PDB entry 4IUT | X-ray diffraction, 2.70 A resolution | chain A

== Chain A ==
Name: Sawadee homeodomain homolog 1
Source organism: Arabidopsis thaliana
Notes: fragment: SHH1 SAWADEE domain
Reference sequence: Q9XI47 (Q9XI47_ARATH); residue numbers follow UniProt; this construct covers 125-258
Chain sequence (135 residues; each row starts with the number of its first residue):
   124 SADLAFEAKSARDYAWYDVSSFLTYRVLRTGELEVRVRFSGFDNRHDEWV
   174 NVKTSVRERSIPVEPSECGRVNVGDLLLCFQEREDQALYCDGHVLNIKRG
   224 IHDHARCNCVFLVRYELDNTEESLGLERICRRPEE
Unresolved in the structure: 124, 258
Differences from the reference sequence: expression tag (124)
Bound ions: Zn2+: C191, H225, C230, C232
Small-molecule neighbours: cymal-4 (CVM): F129, F145, V175, K176, V179, R180, E181
UniProt features mapped onto this chain:
  - binding site (Zn(2+)): C191, H225, C230, C232
  - mutagenesis: E130 (E130A: DNA methylation defects), Y140 (Y140A: Loss of interaction with H3K9 and DNA methylation defects), D141 (D141A: Strong DNA methylation defects), F162 (F162A: Loss of interaction with H3K9 and strong DNA methylation defects, when associated with A-165), F165 (F165A: Loss of interaction with H3K9 and strong DNA methylation defects, when associated with A-162), C191 (C191A: Decreased stability of the protein), Y212 (Y212A: DNA methylation defects), H225 (H225A: Decreased stability of the protein. Decreased stability of the protein; when associated with A-232), C232 (C232A: Decreased stability of the protein; when associated with A-225)

== Overview ==
Chain A binds cymal-4. The Zn2+ site is built by C191, H225, C230 and C232. Curated annotation (UniProt) lists
4 Zn2+-binding residues and 9 mutagenesis sites.
Chain A is Sawadee homeodomain homolog 1 (Arabidopsis thaliana); the structure, crystal structure of SHH1
SAWADEE domain in complex with H3K9me2 peptide, was determined by X-ray diffraction together with 4IUP, 4IUQ,
4IUR, 4IUU and 4IUV from the same study.
